8YJT - chains n and C2 of the 204 polymer chains in the assembly; structure by electron microscopy, 5.90 A resolution (low resolution: residue-level contacts below are approximate; hydrogen-bond / salt-bridge calls are withheld).

== Chain n (and C2) ==
Name: Flagellar motor switch protein FliN
Source organism: Salmonella enterica subsp. enterica serovar Typhimurium str. LT2
Notes: chain C2 of this document is another copy of the same molecule, construct and numbering; everything in this record applies to it too
Reference sequence: P26419 (FLIN_SALTY); residue numbers follow UniProt; this construct covers 1-137
Amino-acid sequence (137 residues; numbered 1 to 137; the number before each row is that of its first residue):
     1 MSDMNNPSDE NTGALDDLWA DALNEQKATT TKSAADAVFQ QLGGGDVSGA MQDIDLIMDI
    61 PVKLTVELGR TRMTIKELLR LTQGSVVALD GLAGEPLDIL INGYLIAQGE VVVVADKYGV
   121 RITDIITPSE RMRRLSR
Not modelled in the structure: 1-50

== Chain n / chain C2 interface ==
Residue-residue contacts (10):
  Met-51(n) / Ile-54(C2)
  Ile-54(n) / Met-51(C2)
  Ile-54(n) / Ile-54(C2)
  Asp-59(n) / Tyr-104(C2)
  Asp-59(n) / Arg-131(C2)
  Ile-60(n) / Ile-101(C2)
  Ile-60(n) / Tyr-104(C2)
  Ile-60(n) / Ile-106(C2)
  Tyr-104(n) / Asp-59(C2)
  Tyr-104(n) / Ile-60(C2)
Other interface residues (no listed pair), chain n (12 interface residues in all): Leu-56, Ile-57, Pro-61, Ile-101, Asn-102, Ile-106, Arg-131
Other interface residues (no listed pair), chain C2 (11 interface residues in all): Ile-57, Pro-61, Asn-102

== In short ==
The interface between chain n and chain C2 involves 12 residues on one side and 11 on the other.
Both chains are Flagellar motor switch protein FliN (Salmonella enterica subsp. enterica serovar Typhimurium
str. LT2). Entry 8YJT (Cryo-EM structure of the flagellar C ring in the CCW state) was determined by electron
microscopy (same publication as 8WHT, 8WIW, 8WK3, 8WK4, 8WKI, 8WKK and 11 further entries).
